PDB entry 9QT5 | electron microscopy, 3.13 A resolution | chains D and 1 of the 30 polymer chains in the assembly

== Chain D ==
Name: Large ribosomal subunit protein uL4
From: Streptomyces fradiae ATCC 10745
Reference sequence: A0A1Y2NM93 (A0A1Y2NM93_STRFR); residues 1-216 here = UniProt positions 1-216
Chain sequence (216 residues; each row starts with the number of its first residue):
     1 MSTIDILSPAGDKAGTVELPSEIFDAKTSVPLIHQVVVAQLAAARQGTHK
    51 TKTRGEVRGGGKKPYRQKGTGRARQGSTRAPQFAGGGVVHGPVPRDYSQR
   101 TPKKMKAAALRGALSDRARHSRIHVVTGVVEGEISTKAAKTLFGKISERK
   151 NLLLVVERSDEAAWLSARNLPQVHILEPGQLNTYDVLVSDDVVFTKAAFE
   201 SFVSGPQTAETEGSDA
Not modelled in the structure: 1, 67-68, 205-216

== Chain 1 ==
Molecule: 23S rRNA
From: Streptomyces fradiae ATCC 10745
Sequence (3119 nucleotides; numbered 1 to 3119; the number before each row is that of its first residue):
     1 GGCCAAGUUUAUAAGGGCGCACGGUGGAUGCCUUGGCACCAGGAACCGAU
    51 GAAGGACGUGGGAGGCCGCGAUAGGCCCCGGGGAGCUGUCAACCGAGCUU
   101 UGAUCCGGGGGUGUCCGAAUGGGGAAACCCGGCAGUCGUCAUGGGCUGUC
   151 ACCCACUGCUGAACACAUAGGCAGUGUGGAGGGAACGAGGGGAAGUGAAA
   201 CAUCUCAGUACCCUCAGGAAGAGAAAACAACCGUGAUUCCGGGAGUAGUG
   251 GCGAGCGAAACCGGAUGAGGCCAAACCGUAUGCGUGUGAUACCCGGCAGG
   301 GGUUGCGCAUGCGGGGUUGUGGGAUCUCUCUUUCACGGUCUGCCGGCCGU
   351 GAGACGAGUCAGAAACCGUUGAUGUAGGCGAAGGACAUGCGAAAGGUCCG
   401 GCGUAGAGGGUAAGACCCCCGUAGCUGAAACAUUGACGGCUCGUUUGAGA
   451 GACACCCAAGUAGCACGGGGCCCGAGAAAUCCCGUGUGAAUCUGGCGGGA
   501 CCACCCGCUAAGCCUAAAUAUUCCCUGGUGACCGAUAGCGGAUAGUACCG
   551 UGAGGGAAUGGUGAAAAGUACCGCGGGAGCGGAGUGAAAUAGUACCUGAA
   601 ACCGUGUGCCUACAAGCCGUGGGAGCGUCGGACAUGCUUUGCAUGUCUCG
   651 UGACUGCGUGCCUUUUGAAGAAUGAGCCUGCGAGUUUGCGGUGCGUUGCG
   701 AGGUUAACCCGUGUGGGGAAGCCGUAGCGAAAGCGAGUCCGAAUAGGGCG
   751 AUCGAGUAGCGCGCUCAAGACCCGAAGCGGAGUGAUCUAGCCAUGGGCAG
   801 GUUGAAGCGGAGGUAAGACUUCGUGGAGGACCGAACCCACCAGGGUUGAA
   851 AACCUGGGGGAUGACCUGUGGUUAGGGGUGAAAGGCCAAUCAAACUCCGU
   901 GAUAGCUGGUUCUCCCCGAAAUGCAUUUAGGUGCAGCGUCGUGUGUUUCU
   951 UGCCGGAGGUAGAGCACUGGAUAGGCGAUGGGCCCUACCGGGUUACUGAC
  1001 CUUAGCCAAACUCCGAAUGCCGGUAAGUGAGAGCGCGGCAGUGAGACUGU
  1051 GGGGGAUAAGCUCCAUGGUCGAGAGGGAAACAGCCCAGAGCAUCGACUAA
  1101 GGCCCCUAAGCGUACGCUAAGUGGGAAAGGAUGUGGAGUCGCAGAGACAA
  1151 CCAGGAGGUUGGCUUAGAAGCAGCCACCCUUGAAAGAGUGCGUAAUAGCU
  1201 CACUGGUCAAGUGAUUCCGCGCCGACAAUGUAGCGGGGCUCAAGCGUACC
  1251 GCCGAAGUCGUGUCAUUGCAGCAUAAGCCCCAACGGGUGCUGUGAUGGGU
  1301 AGGGGAGCGUCGUGUGCCGGGUGAAGCAGCCGCGGAAGCGAGUUGUGGAC
  1351 GGUUCACGAGUGAGAAUGCAGGCAUGAGUAGCGAUACACACGUGAGAAAC
  1401 GUGUGCGCCGAUUGACUAAGGGUUCCUGGGUCAAGCUGAUCUGCCCAGGG
  1451 UAAGUCGGGACCUAAGGCGAGGCCGACAGGCGUAGUCGAUGGACAACCGG
  1501 UUGAUAUUCCGGUACCCGCUUUGAAGCGCCAGCGCUGAACCCAGCGAUGC
  1551 UAAGCCCGUGAAACCGCCGUGUGCGUCUUCGGACAAGCACGGAGUGGUGG
  1601 AGCCGGUGGCCCAGACUGGUAGUAGGUGAGCGAUGGGGUGACGCAGGAAG
  1651 GUAGUCCAGCCCGGGCGGUGGUUGUCCCGGGGUAAGGGUGUAGGCCGUGU
  1701 GGUAGGCAAAUCCGUCACACGUUAAGGCUGAGACCUGAUGCCGAGCCGAU
  1751 UGUGGUGAAGUGGAUGAUCCUAUGCUGUCGAGAAAAGCCUCUAGCGAGUU
  1801 UCAUGGCGGCCCGUACCCUAAACCGACUCAGGUGGUCAGGUAGAGAAUAC
  1851 CGAGGCGUUCGGGUGAACUAUGGUUAAGGAACUCGGCAAAAUGCCCCCGU
  1901 AACUUCGGGAGAAGGGGGGCCACUUCUGGUGAUCACUCUUGCAGUGUGAG
  1951 CUGGGGGUGGCCGCAGAGACCAGCGAGAAGCGACUGUUUACUAAAAACAC
  2001 AGGUCCGUGCGAAGCCGUAAGGCGAUGUAUACGGACUGACGCCUGCCCGG
  2051 UGCUGGAACGUUAAGGGGACCGGUUAGCUUGGAUUCGUCCGGGCGAAGCU
  2101 GAGAACUUAAGCGCCAGUAAACGGCGGUGGUAACUAUAACCAUCCUAAGG
  2151 UAGCGAAAUUCCUUGUCGGGUAAGUUCCGACCUGCACGAAUGGCGUAACG
  2201 ACUUCUCGACUGUCUCAACCAUAGGCCCGGUGAAAUUGCACUACGAGUAA
  2251 AGAUGCUCGUUUCGCGCAGCAGGACGGAAAGACCCCGGGACCUUUACUAC
  2301 AGUUUGAUAUUGGUGUUCGGUUCGGCUUGUGUAGGAUAGGUGGGAGACUG
  2351 UGAAACUGUGACGCCAGUCAUGGUGGAGUCGUCGUUGAAAUACCACUCUG
  2401 GUCGUGCUGGAUGUCUAACCUGGGUCCGUGAUCCGGAUCAGGGACAGUGU
  2451 CUGAUGGGUAGUUUAACUGGGGCGGUUGCCUCCUAAAGGGUAACGGAGGC
  2501 GCCCAAAGGUUCCCUCAGCCUGGUUGGCAAUCAGGUGUUGAGUGUAAGUG
  2551 CACAAGGGAGCUUGACUGUGAGACCGACGGGUCGAGCAGGGACGAAAGUC
  2601 GGGACUAGUGAUCCGGCGGUGGCUUGUGGAAGCGCCGUCGCUCAACGGAU
  2651 AAAAGGUACCCCGGGGAUAACAGGCUGAUCUUCCCCAAGAGUCCAUAUCG
  2701 ACGGGAUGGUUUGGCACCUCGAUGUCGGCUCGUCGCAUCCUGGGGCUGGA
  2751 GUCGGUCCCAAGGGUUGGGCUGUUCGCCCAUUAAAGCGGUACGCGAGCUG
  2801 GGUUUAGAACGUCGUGAGACAGUUCGGUCCCUAUCCGCUGCGCGCGCAGG
  2851 AACAUUGAGAAGGGCUGUCCCUAGUACGAGAGGACCGGGACGGACGAACC
  2901 UCUGGUGUGCCAGUUGUUCUGCCAAGGGCAUGGCUGGUUGGCUACGUUCG
  2951 GGAGGGAUAACCGCUGAAAGCAUCUAAGCGGGAAGCCUGCUUCGAGAUGA
  3001 GUGUUCCCACCUCCUUGAGAGGGUAAGGCUCCCAGUAGACGACUGGGUUG
  3051 AUAGGCCGGAUAUGGAAGCCCAGUGAUGGGUGGAGUUGACCGGUACUAAU
  3101 AGGCCGAGGGCUUGUCCUC
Not modelled in the structure: 1-4, 279-311, 333-353, 629-647, 753-754, 806-825, 973-1003, 1029-1031, 1132-1220, 1270-1291, 1519-1630, 1721-1726, 1745-1756, 1795-1806, 2076-2096, 2126-2145, 2279-2281, 2317-2410, 2523-2531, 2721-2723, 2970, 3012-3020, 3100-3104, 3114-3119

== How chain D and chain 1 interact ==
Residue-residue contacts (141; chain D residue first):
  Lys27(D) - G698(1)  salt bridge to the phosphate
  Ser29(D) - G698(1)  hydrogen bond to the phosphate
  Pro31(D) - U697(1)  sugar contact
  Leu32(D) - U697(1)  sugar contact
  Leu32(D) - G698(1)  sugar contact
  His34(D) - A1356(1)  hydrogen bond to the sugar
  His34(D) - C1357(1)  phosphate contact
  Gln35(D) - G759(1)  hydrogen bond to the base
  Gln35(D) - C760(1)  sugar contact
  Val38(D) - A1356(1)  sugar contact
  Val38(D) - C1357(1)  sugar contact
  Gln40(D) - U714(1)  hydrogen bond to the sugar
  Gln40(D) - G715(1)  phosphate contact
  Leu41(D) - A531(1)  base contact
  Ala42(D) - A531(1)  base contact
  Ala43(D) - U714(1)  sugar contact
  Ala44(D) - U714(1)  base contact
  Arg45(D) - A531(1)  base contact
  Arg45(D) - C532(1)  salt bridge to the phosphate
  Arg45(D) - G1358(1)  sugar contact
  Gln46(D) - U529(1)  hydrogen bond to the sugar
  Gln46(D) - G530(1)  sugar contact
  Gln46(D) - A531(1)  hydrogen bond to the phosphate
  Gly47(D) - A531(1)  phosphate contact
  Thr48(D) - A38(1)  hydrogen bond to the base
  Thr48(D) - C39(1)  sugar contact
  Thr48(D) - G530(1)  hydrogen bond to the base
  Thr48(D) - C532(1)  sugar contact
  His49(D) - A38(1)  sugar contact
  His49(D) - C532(1)  sugar contact
  Lys50(D) - C37(1)  hydrogen bond to the sugar
  Lys50(D) - A38(1)  sugar contact
  Thr51(D) - G1360(1)  base contact
  Lys52(D) - C539(1)  phosphate contact
  Thr53(D) - G901(1)  base contact
  Arg54(D) - C773(1)  salt bridge to the phosphate
  Arg54(D) - G774(1)  salt bridge to the phosphate
  Arg54(D) - G901(1)  sugar contact
  Gly55(D) - G901(1)  phosphate contact
  Val57(D) - G540(1)  phosphate contact
  Arg58(D) - G540(1)  hydrogen bond to the phosphate
  Arg58(D) - G545(1)  hydrogen bond to the base
  Gly59(D) - G556(1)  phosphate contact
  Gly60(D) - G556(1)  phosphate contact
  Gly61(D) - C898(1)  phosphate contact
  Lys62(D) - G555(1)  sugar contact
  Lys62(D) - C897(1)  phosphate contact
  Lys63(D) - G774(1)  hydrogen bond to the phosphate
  Lys63(D) - A775(1)  salt bridge to the phosphate
  Lys63(D) - A776(1)  phosphate contact
  Arg72(D) - U1367(1)  hydrogen bond to the base
  Ala73(D) - U1367(1)  base contact
  Ala73(D) - G1368(1)  phosphate contact
  Arg74(D) - G774(1)  sugar contact
  Arg74(D) - U1367(1)  hydrogen bond to the base
  Arg74(D) - G2663(1)  salt bridge to the phosphate
  Arg74(D) - G2664(1)  salt bridge to the phosphate
  Gln75(D) - G774(1)  phosphate contact
  Gln75(D) - A775(1)  phosphate contact
  Gln75(D) - G1368(1)  hydrogen bond to the phosphate
  Gln75(D) - C1369(1)  sugar contact
  Gly76(D) - G774(1)  hydrogen bond to the phosphate
  Gly76(D) - A775(1)  phosphate contact
  Ser77(D) - G774(1)  phosphate contact
  Arg79(D) - A557(1)  salt bridge to the phosphate
  Pro81(D) - G682(1)  sugar contact
  Pro81(D) - C772(1)  phosphate contact
  Pro81(D) - C773(1)  phosphate contact
  Gln82(D) - C773(1)  sugar contact
  Gln82(D) - A1366(1)  base contact
  Gln82(D) - G1368(1)  hydrogen bond to the base
  Gln82(D) - C1369(1)  sugar contact
  Phe83(D) - C1369(1)  sugar contact
  Ala84(D) - U536(1)  base contact
  Ala84(D) - C1369(1)  hydrogen bond to the sugar
  Ala84(D) - A1370(1)  sugar contact
  Gly85(D) - A537(1)  hydrogen bond to the phosphate
  Val88(D) - G538(1)  phosphate contact
  Val88(D) - G1360(1)  base contact
  Val89(D) - G682(1)  phosphate contact
  Val89(D) - A683(1)  phosphate contact
  Val89(D) - C772(1)  sugar contact
  His90(D) - G684(1)  sugar contact
  His90(D) - U685(1)  base contact
  His90(D) - C771(1)  hydrogen bond to the sugar
  His90(D) - C772(1)  phosphate contact
  Pro92(D) - G1360(1)  base contact
  Pro94(D) - A38(1)  sugar contact
  Arg95(D) - U686(1)  hydrogen bond to the phosphate
  Arg95(D) - U687(1)  salt bridge to the phosphate
  Arg95(D) - A1359(1)  salt bridge to the phosphate
  Gln99(D) - C760(1)  sugar contact
  Arg100(D) - C689(1)  sugar contact
  Arg100(D) - U705(1)  hydrogen bond to the phosphate
  Arg100(D) - A706(1)  salt bridge to the phosphate
  Arg100(D) - G759(1)  salt bridge to the phosphate
  Thr101(D) - U705(1)  phosphate contact
  Thr101(D) - G759(1)  sugar contact
  Pro102(D) - U705(1)  phosphate contact
  Pro102(D) - A758(1)  sugar contact
  Pro102(D) - G759(1)  sugar contact
  Lys103(D) - U705(1)  hydrogen bond to the phosphate
  Lys103(D) - G718(1)  hydrogen bond to the base
  Lys104(D) - G703(1)  salt bridge to the phosphate
  Lys104(D) - U704(1)  salt bridge to the phosphate
  Met105(D) - U697(1)  sugar contact
  Met105(D) - G698(1)  sugar contact
  Lys106(D) - G715(1)  salt bridge to the phosphate
  Lys106(D) - G716(1)  phosphate contact
  Ile134(D) - U404(1)  sugar contact
  Ser135(D) - U404(1)  phosphate contact
  Thr136(D) - G403(1)  hydrogen bond to the phosphate
  Thr136(D) - U404(1)  hydrogen bond to the phosphate
  Thr136(D) - A405(1)  phosphate contact
  Lys137(D) - G403(1)  salt bridge to the phosphate
  Lys140(D) - G403(1)  hydrogen bond to the base
  Lys150(D) - C1317(1)  salt bridge to the phosphate
  Asn151(D) - G1316(1)  hydrogen bond to the phosphate
  Arg158(D) - G711(1)  hydrogen bond to the phosphate
  Arg158(D) - U712(1)  salt bridge to the phosphate
  Leu165(D) - U404(1)  sugar contact
  Arg168(D) - A405(1)  salt bridge to the phosphate
  Arg168(D) - A423(1)  hydrogen bond to the sugar
  Asn169(D) - G403(1)  hydrogen bond to the sugar
  Asn169(D) - A405(1)  phosphate contact
  Asn169(D) - G406(1)  hydrogen bond to the sugar
  Leu170(D) - G403(1)  base contact
  Pro171(D) - G403(1)  base contact
  Pro171(D) - G406(1)  base contact
  His174(D) - G713(1)  hydrogen bond to the base
  Leu176(D) - U712(1)  base contact
  Leu176(D) - G713(1)  base contact
  Glu177(D) - G711(1)  sugar contact
  Gly179(D) - G715(1)  hydrogen bond to the sugar
  Gln180(D) - G711(1)  hydrogen bond to the sugar
  Gln180(D) - U712(1)  hydrogen bond to the base
  Gln180(D) - G715(1)  sugar contact
  Asn182(D) - G713(1)  hydrogen bond to the base
  Asn182(D) - G715(1)  sugar contact
  Tyr184(D) - G1314(1)  hydrogen bond to the sugar
  Asp185(D) - G713(1)  hydrogen bond to the base
Other interface residues (no listed pair), chain D (86 interface residues in all): Val36, Gly71, Thr78, Ala80, Gly91, Val93, Ala107, Trp164, Leu181
Other interface residues (no listed pair), chain 1 (76 interface residues in all): C402, G424, C681, C699, G717, G761, G769, U1315

== Summary ==
86 residues of chain D face 76 of chain 1 across their interface, with 39 hydrogen bonds and 19 salt bridges.
Polar contacts include Gln35(D)-G759(1), Thr48(D)-A38(1) and Thr48(D)-G530(1).
Here chain D is Large ribosomal subunit protein uL4 and chain 1 is 23S rRNA, both from Streptomyces fradiae
ATCC 10745. Entry 9QT5 (Structure of the 50S ribosomal subunit from the antibiotic-producing bacterium
Streptomyces fradiae) was determined by electron microscopy.
